Entry 6QG6 (electron microscopy, 10.40 A resolution (very low resolution: no residue pairs are listed; an interface is given only as per-side residue counts)); this record covers chains L and N of the 16 polymer chains in the assembly.

# Chain L
Molecule: Eukaryotic translation initiation factor 2 subunit alpha
Organism: Saccharomyces cerevisiae
Reference sequence: P20459 (IF2A_YEAST); numbering as in UniProt (aligned over 1-304)
Sequence (304 residues; each row starts with the number of its first residue):
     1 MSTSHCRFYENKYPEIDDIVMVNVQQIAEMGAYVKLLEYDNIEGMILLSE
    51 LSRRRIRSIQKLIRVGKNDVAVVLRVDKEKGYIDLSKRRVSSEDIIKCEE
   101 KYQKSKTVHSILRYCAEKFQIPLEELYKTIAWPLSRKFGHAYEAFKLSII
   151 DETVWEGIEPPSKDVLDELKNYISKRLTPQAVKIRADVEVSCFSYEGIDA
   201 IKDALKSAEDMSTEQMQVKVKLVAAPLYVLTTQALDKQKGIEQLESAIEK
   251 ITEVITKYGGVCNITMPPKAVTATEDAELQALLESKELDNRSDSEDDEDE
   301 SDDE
Not modelled in the structure: 1-2, 55-57, 175-181, 211-217, 266-304
Modified residues: S52 (phosphoserine; SEP)
Curated features (UniProtKB/Swiss-Prot):
  - modified residue (Phosphoserine): S52, S292, S294
  - mutagenesis: S52 (S52A: Inhibits derepression of GCN4 expression in amino acid, purine, and glucose-starved cells; S52D: Weakly impairs derepression of GCN4 expression in amino acid-starved cells), R64 (R64A: Alters the binding mode to the eIF2B complex; when associated with A-87), K87 (K87A: Alters the binding mode to the eIF2B complex; when associated with A-64), L205 (L205E: Abolishes binding to the eIF2 complex alpha subunit GCD11), V220 (V220E: Abolishes binding to the eIF2 complex alpha subunit GCD11. Does not affect its interaction with CDC123)

# Chain N
Molecule: Eukaryotic translation initiation factor 2 subunit gamma
Organism: Saccharomyces cerevisiae
Reference sequence: P32481 (IF2G_YEAST); numbering as in UniProt (aligned over 1-527)
Sequence (527 residues; row label = number of the first residue in the row):
     1 MSDLQDQEPSIIINGNLEPVGEPDIVEETEVVAQETQETQDADKPKKKVA
    51 FTGLEEDGETEEEKRKREFEEGGGLPEQPLNPDFSKLNPLSAEIINRQAT
   101 INIGTIGHVAHGKSTVVRAISGVQTVRFKDELERNITIKLGYANAKIYKC
   151 QEPTCPEPDCYRSFKSDKEISPKCQRPGCPGRYKLVRHVSFVDCPGHDIL
   201 MSTMLSGAAVMDAALLLIAGNESCPQPQTSEHLAAIEIMKLKHVIILQNK
   251 VDLMREESALEHQKSILKFIRGTIADGAPIVPISAQLKYNIDAVNEFIVK
   301 TIPVPPRDFMISPRLIVIRSFDVNKPGAEIEDLKGGVAGGSILNGVFKLG
   351 DEIEIRPGIVTKDDKGKIQCKPIFSNIVSLFAEQNDLKFAVPGGLIGVGT
   401 KVDPTLCRADRLVGQVVGAKGHLPNIYTDIEINYFLLRRLLGVKTDGQKQ
   451 AKVRKLEPNEVLMVNIGSTATGARVVAVKADMARLQLTSPACTEINEKIA
   501 LSRRIEKHWRLIGWATIKKGTTLEPIA
Not modelled in the structure: 1-93, 129-131, 153-162, 364, 445-448, 520-527
Curated features (UniProtKB/Swiss-Prot):
  - region: G107 to S114 (G1), N135 to K139 (G2), D193 to G196 (G3), N249 to D252 (G4), S284 to Q286 (G5), A515 to A527 (Interacts with CDC123)
  - binding site (GTP): A110 to T115, N249 to D252, S284 to Q286
  - modified residue: T60 (Phosphothreonine), S258 (Phosphoserine)
  - mutagenesis: N135 (N135K: In SUI4; defective in ternary complex formation, correlating with a higher rate of dissociation from charged initiator-tRNA in the absence of GTP hydrolysis), Y142 (Y142H: Reduces the affinity of eIF-2 for Met-tRNAi(Met) without affecting the k(off) value for guanine nucleotides), T203 (T203A: Impairs eIF2 complex function. Reduces cell population growth; T203I/K: No effect on cell population growth), I218 (I218A: No effect on cell population growth; I218L: Impairs eIF2 complex function. Strongly reduces cell population growth), K250 (K250R: Increases the off-rate for GDP, without altering the apparent dissociation constant for Met-tRNAi(Met). Mimicks the function of the guanine nucleotide exchange factor eIF-2B), V281 (V281K: Impairs eIF2 complex formation by impairing binding to SUI3 but not SUI2. Reduces cell population growth; V281R: Abolishes binding to SUI3 but not to SUI2 or CDC123 ...), I318 (I318L: Mildly impairs eIF2 complex function. No effect on cell population growth; I318M: Impairs binding to methionyl-initiator methionine tRNA and impairs eIF2 complex function ...), K325 to E331 (Disrupts binding to CDC123 and SUI2. Does not affect interaction with SUI3), D403 (D403R: Abolishes binding to SUI2 but not to SUI3 or CDC123. Abolishes interactions with the eIF2B complex subunits GCD6 and GCD7. Decreases cell population growth), P490 (P490S: Mildly impairs eIF2 complex function), R504 (R504A: Disrupts binding to CDC123), W509 (W509A: Disrupts binding to CDC123), 1 further mutagenesis entry in UniProt

# Interface between chain L and chain N
At this resolution (10 A) residue pairs are not listed: 17 residues of chain L and 22 of chain N lie at the interface.

# Summary
17 residues of chain L and 22 residues of chain N are in contact. From UniProt: 5 mutagenesis sites on chain
L; 13 GTP-binding residues and 31 mutagenesis sites on chain N.
Here chain L is Eukaryotic translation initiation factor 2 subunit alpha and chain N is Eukaryotic translation
initiation factor 2 subunit gamma, both from Saccharomyces cerevisiae. Entry 6QG6 (Structure of eIF2B-eIF2
(phosphorylated at Ser51) complex (model D)) was determined by electron microscopy, deposited together with
6QG0, 6QG1, 6QG2, 6QG3 and 6QG5.
